3TS1 - chain A; structure by X-ray diffraction, 2.70 A resolution.

# Chain A
Molecule: Tyrosyl-tRNA synthetase
Organism: Geobacillus stearothermophilus
Notes: EC 6.1.1.1
Reference sequence: P00952 (SYY_BACST); residues 1-419 here = UniProt positions 1-419
Amino-acid sequence (419 residues; row label = number of the first residue in the row):
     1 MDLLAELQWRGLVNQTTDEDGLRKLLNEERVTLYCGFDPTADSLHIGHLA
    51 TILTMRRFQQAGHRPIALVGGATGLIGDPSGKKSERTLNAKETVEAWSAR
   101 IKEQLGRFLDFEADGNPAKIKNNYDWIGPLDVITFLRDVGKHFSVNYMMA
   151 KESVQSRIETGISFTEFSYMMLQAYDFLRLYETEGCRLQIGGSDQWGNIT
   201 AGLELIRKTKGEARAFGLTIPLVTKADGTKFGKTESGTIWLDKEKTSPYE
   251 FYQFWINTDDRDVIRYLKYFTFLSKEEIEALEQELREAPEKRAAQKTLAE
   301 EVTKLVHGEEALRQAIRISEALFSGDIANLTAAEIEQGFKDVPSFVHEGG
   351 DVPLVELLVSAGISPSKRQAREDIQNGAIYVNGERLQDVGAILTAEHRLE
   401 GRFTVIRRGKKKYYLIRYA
Not modelled in the structure: 212-213, 320-419
Residues lining bound ligands: TYA (phosphoric acid 2-amino-3-(4-hydroxy-phenyl)-propyl ester adenosin-5'yl ester): Tyr-34, Cys-35, Gly-36, Phe-37, Asp-38, Thr-40, His-45, Gly-47, His-48, Ala-50, Thr-51, Leu-68, Thr-73, Asp-78, Asn-123, Tyr-169, Gln-173, Asp-176, Gln-189, Gly-191, Gly-192, Ser-193, Asp-194, Gln-195, Pro-221, Leu-222, Val-223, Phe-231

# In short
Ligands of chain A: compound TYA.
Chain A is Tyrosyl-tRNA synthetase (Geobacillus stearothermophilus); the structure, Structure of tyrosyl-T/RNA
synthetase refined at 2.3 angstroms resolution. interaction of the enzyme with the tyrosyl ..., was determined
by X-ray diffraction, deposited together with 1TYD and 2TS1.
